3GC6 - chain A; structure by X-ray diffraction, 1.51 A resolution.

== Chain A ==
Molecule: Ecto-NAD+ glycohydrolase (CD38 molecule)
From: Bos taurus
Notes: EC 3.2.2.5
UniProtKB: Q9TTF5 (Q9TTF5_BOVIN); residues 32-278 here correspond to UniProt positions 31-277 (UniProt number = residue number - 1)
Chain sequence (247 residues; row label = number of the first residue in the row):
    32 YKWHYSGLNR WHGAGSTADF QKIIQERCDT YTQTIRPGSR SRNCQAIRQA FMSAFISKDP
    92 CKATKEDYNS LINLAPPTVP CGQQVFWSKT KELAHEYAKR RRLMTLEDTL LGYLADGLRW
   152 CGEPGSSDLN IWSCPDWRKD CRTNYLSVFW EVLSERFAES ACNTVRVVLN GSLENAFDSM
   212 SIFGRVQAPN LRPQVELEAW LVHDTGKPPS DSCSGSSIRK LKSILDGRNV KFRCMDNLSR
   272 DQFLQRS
Not modelled in the structure: 32-35, 278
Construct notes: engineered mutation Gln218 (Glu217 in Q9TTF5)
Disulfide bonds: Cys59-Cys75, Cys92-Cys172, Cys112-Cys193, Cys152-Cys165, Cys244-Cys265
Glycans and other covalent adducts: N-acetylglucosamine (NAG) linked to Asn201
Reported in the primary citation:
  - post-translational modification sites: Asn201
  - contacts within the chain: Ser185-Gln218
  - catalytic residues: Trp118, His126, Glu138, Asp147, Trp181 (proposed by the authors, not directly observed)
  - mutagenesis - S185A: unchanged catalytic activity

== In short ==
Covalently linked N-acetylglucosamine: at Asn201. The paper reports catalytic residues Trp118, His126 and
Glu138 among others; S185A leaves catalytic activity unchanged.
Chain A is Ecto-NAD+ glycohydrolase (CD38 molecule) (Bos taurus); the structure, Structural insights into the
catalytic mechanism of CD38: Evidence for a conformationally flexible covalent enzyme-substrate complex, was
determined by X-ray diffraction (same publication as 3P5S, 3KOU, 3GH3 and 3GHH).
